Entry 5NSA (X-ray diffraction, 1.27 A resolution); this record covers chain A.

[Chain A]
Molecule: Transcobalamin-2
Organism: Homo sapiens
Reference sequence: P20062 (TCO2_HUMAN); residues 307-409 here correspond to UniProt positions 325-427 (UniProt number = residue number + 18)
Sequence (108 residues; each row starts with the number of its first residue):
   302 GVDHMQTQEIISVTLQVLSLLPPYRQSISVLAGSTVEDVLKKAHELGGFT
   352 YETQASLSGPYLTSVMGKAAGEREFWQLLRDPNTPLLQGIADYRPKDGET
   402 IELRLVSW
Not modelled in the structure: 302-303
Construct notes: expression tag (302-306)
Ligand contacts: cobalamin (B12): Ser357, Ser359, Gly360, Pro361, Tyr362, Leu363, Phe376, Trp377, Gln378, Leu379, Pro386, Leu387, Leu388, Gln389, Gly390, Asp393, Trp409
Swiss-Prot annotation at these positions:
  - binding site (cob(II)alamin): Trp377 to Leu379
What the authors report for this chain:
  - Ca2+ coordination: His305, His345

[Summary]
Bound to chain A: cobalamin. Curated annotation (UniProt) lists 3 cob(II)alamin-binding residues. From the
paper: Ca2+ coordination by His305 and His345.
Chain A is Transcobalamin-2 (Homo sapiens); the structure, Beta domain of human transcobalamin bound to
Co-beta-[2-(2,4-difluorophenyl)ethinyl]cobalamin, was determined by X-ray diffraction (same publication as
5NO0, 5NP4 and 5NRP).
